8ZIS - chains C and D of the 6 polymer chains in the assembly; structure by electron microscopy, 3.09 A resolution.

[Chain C (and D)]
Protein: HerA
Source organism: Agrobacterium tumefaciens
Notes: chain D of this document is another copy of the same molecule, construct and numbering; everything in this record applies to it too
Amino-acid sequence (617 residues; each row starts with the number of its first residue):
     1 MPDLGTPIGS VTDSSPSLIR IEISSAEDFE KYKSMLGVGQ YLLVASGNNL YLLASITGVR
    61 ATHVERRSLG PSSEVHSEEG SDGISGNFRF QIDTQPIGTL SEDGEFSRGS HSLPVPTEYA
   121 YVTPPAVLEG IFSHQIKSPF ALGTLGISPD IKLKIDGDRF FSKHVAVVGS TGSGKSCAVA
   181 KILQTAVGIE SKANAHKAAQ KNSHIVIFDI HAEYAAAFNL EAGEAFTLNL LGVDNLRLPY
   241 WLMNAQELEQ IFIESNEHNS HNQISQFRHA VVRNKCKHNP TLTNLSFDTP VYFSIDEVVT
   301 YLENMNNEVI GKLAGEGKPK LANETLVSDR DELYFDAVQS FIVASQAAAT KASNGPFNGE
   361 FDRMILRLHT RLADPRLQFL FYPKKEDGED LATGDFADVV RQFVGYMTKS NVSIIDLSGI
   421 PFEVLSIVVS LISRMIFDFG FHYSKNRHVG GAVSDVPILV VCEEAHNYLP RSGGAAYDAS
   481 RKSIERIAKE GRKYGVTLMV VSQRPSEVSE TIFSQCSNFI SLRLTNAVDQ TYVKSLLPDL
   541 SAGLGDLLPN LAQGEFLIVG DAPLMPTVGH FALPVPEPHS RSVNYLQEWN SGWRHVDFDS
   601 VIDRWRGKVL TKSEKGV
Not modelled in the structure: 67-85, 580-597, 606-617 (chain D: 67-85, 190-200, 255-258, 574-596, 606-617)
Bound ions: Mg2+: S176 (together with ATP)
Residues lining bound ligands: ATP (adenosine-5'-triphosphate): S170, T171, G172, S173, G174, K175, S176, C177, Q503, Q553, G554, F571, A572, L573

[How chain C and chain D interact]
Contacting residue pairs - 50 pairs, chain C then chain D:
  K33(C) - V115(D)
  K33(C) - T117(D)
  V59(C) - D13(D)
  V59(C) - S14(D)
  R60(C) - T12(D)
  A61(C) - T12(D)
  G146(C) - H111(D)  hydrogen bond (backbone-side chain)
  T171(C) - D561(D)  hydrogen bond
  H258(C) - H261(D)
  Q346(C) - K312(D)
  D362(C) - R268(D)
  R363(C) - E249(D)  salt bridge
  R363(C) - R268(D)
  L366(C) - S286(D)
  R376(C) - F441(D)
  R376(C) - E490(D)  salt bridge
  S418(C) - K493(D)
  G419(C) - Y494(D)
  P421(C) - E490(D)
  F422(C) - E485(D)
  F422(C) - R486(D)
  F422(C) - K489(D)
  F422(C) - E490(D)
  R504(C) - L536(D)  hydrogen bond (side chain-backbone)
  R504(C) - P538(D)
  R523(C) - R108(D)
  T525(C) - P538(D)  hydrogen bond (side chain-backbone)
  T525(C) - D539(D)  hydrogen bond
  T525(C) - L540(D)
  N526(C) - L537(D)  hydrogen bond (side chain-backbone)
  N526(C) - P538(D)
  N550(C) - P16(D)  hydrogen bond (side chain-backbone)
  N550(C) - P96(D)
  N550(C) - G109(D)
  N550(C) - S110(D)  hydrogen bond (backbone-backbone)
  L551(C) - G109(D)
  A552(C) - R108(D)
  A552(C) - G109(D)
  E555(C) - H111(D)
  F598(C) - R401(D)
  F598(C) - M407(D)  hydrophobic
  V601(C) - H442(D)
  V601(C) - Y443(D)
  V601(C) - N446(D)
  I602(C) - F396(D)  hydrophobic
  R604(C) - H442(D)
  R604(C) - K445(D)
  R604(C) - N446(D)  hydrogen bond
  R604(C) - V449(D)
  W605(C) - H442(D)
Other interface residues (no listed pair), chain C (47 interface residues in all): F29, G37, V38, T57, G58, F90, I147, H211, G359, T370, I420, E423, Y477, A527, D546, L547, Q553, S600
Other interface residues (no listed pair), chain D (47 interface residues in all): S15, P116, E118, N262, S265, D288, A397, F439, R492, S541

[Overview]
Chain C and chain D each contribute 47 residues to their interface, with 9 hydrogen bonds and 2 salt bridges.
Polar contacts include R363(C)-E249(D), R376(C)-E490(D) and G146(C)-H111(D). Bound to chain C: ATP.
Chain C and chain D are both HerA (Agrobacterium tumefaciens); the structure, HerA Hexamer, was determined by
electron microscopy together with 8ZGI, 8ZIQ, 8ZIR and 8ZIT from the same study.
